Entry 9C6V (X-ray diffraction, 1.70 A resolution); this record covers chain A.

== Chain A ==
Name: NACHT, LRR and PYD domains-containing protein 2, Beta-2-microglobulin, MHC class I antigen
From: Homo sapiens
UniProtKB: chimeric construct of Q9NX02, P61769, I3ZN83: residues 323-331 from Q9NX02 (NALP2_HUMAN) positions 323-331 (same numbers); residues 1002-1980 from P61769 positions 21-119 (offset varies); residues 2001-2275 from I3ZN83 positions 25-299 (UniProt number = residue number - 1976)
Sequence (419 residues; row label = number of the first residue in the row; note: 1534 numbers in that range are skipped by the numbering (no residue carries them; nothing is unmodelled there)):
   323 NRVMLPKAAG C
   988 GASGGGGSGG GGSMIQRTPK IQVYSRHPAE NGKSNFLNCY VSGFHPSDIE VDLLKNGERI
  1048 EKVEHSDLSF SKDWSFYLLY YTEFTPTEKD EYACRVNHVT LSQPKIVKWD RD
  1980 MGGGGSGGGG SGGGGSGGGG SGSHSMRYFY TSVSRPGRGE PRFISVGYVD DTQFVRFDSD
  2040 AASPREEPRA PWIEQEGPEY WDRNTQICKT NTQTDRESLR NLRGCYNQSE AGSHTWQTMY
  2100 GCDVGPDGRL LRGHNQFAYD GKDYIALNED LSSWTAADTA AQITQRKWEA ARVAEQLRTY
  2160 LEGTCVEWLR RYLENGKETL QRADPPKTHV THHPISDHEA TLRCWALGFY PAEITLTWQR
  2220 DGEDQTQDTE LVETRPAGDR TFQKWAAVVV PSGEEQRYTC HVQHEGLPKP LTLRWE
Disordered / not traced: 988-995, 1980-2000
Disulfide bonds: Cys333-Cys2084, Cys1026-Cys1081, Cys2101-Cys2164, Cys2203-Cys2259
Sequence notes: linker (332-333, 988-1001, 1981-2000); variant Cys2084 (Tyr108 in I3ZN83)

== In short ==
Chain A is NACHT, LRR and PYD domains-containing protein 2, Beta-2-microglobulin, MHC class I antigen (Homo
sapiens); the structure, Crystal Structure of a single chain trimer composed of HLA-B*39:06 Y84C variant,
beta-2microglobulin, and NRVMLPKAA peptide ..., was determined by X-ray diffraction, deposited together with
9C6W and 9C6X.
